9CAJ - chains A and B of the 3 polymer chains in the assembly; structure by electron microscopy, 3.51 A resolution.

# Chain A
Molecule: DNA topoisomerase 3-beta-1
Source organism: Homo sapiens
Notes: EC 5.6.2.1
UniProt: O95985 (TOP3B_HUMAN); residue numbers follow UniProt; this construct covers 1-611
Chain sequence (612 residues; row label = number of the first residue in the row; numbering starts at 0):
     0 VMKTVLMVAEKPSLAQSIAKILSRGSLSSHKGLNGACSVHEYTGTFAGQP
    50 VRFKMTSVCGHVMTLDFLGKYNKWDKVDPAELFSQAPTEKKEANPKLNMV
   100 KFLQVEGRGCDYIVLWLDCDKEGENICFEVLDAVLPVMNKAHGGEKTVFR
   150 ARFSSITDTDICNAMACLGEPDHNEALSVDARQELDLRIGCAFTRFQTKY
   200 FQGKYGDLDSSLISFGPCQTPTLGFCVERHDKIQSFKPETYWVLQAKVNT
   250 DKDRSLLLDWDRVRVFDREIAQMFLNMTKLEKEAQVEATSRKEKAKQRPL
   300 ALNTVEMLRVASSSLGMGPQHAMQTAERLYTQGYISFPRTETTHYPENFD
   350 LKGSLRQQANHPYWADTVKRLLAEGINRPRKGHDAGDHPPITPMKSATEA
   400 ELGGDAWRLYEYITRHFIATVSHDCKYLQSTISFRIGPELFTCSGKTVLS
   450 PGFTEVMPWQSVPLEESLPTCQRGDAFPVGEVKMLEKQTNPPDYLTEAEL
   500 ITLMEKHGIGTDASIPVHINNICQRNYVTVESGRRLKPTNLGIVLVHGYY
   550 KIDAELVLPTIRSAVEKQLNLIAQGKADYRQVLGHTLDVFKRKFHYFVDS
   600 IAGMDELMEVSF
Construct notes: expression tag (0); engineered mutation Phe336 (Tyr in O95985)
Metal / ion sites: Mn2+: Glu9, Asp117 (shared with 1 residue of chain C)
Reported in the primary citation:
  - mutagenesis - Y336F: abolished catalytic activity

# Chain B
Molecule: Tudor domain-containing protein 3
Source organism: Homo sapiens
Notes: fragment: DUF-OB fold
UniProt: Q9H7E2 (TDRD3_HUMAN), isoform Q9H7E2-3; numbering as in UniProt (aligned over 1-161)
Chain sequence (161 residues; row label = number of the first residue in the row):
     1 MAQVAGAALSQAGWYLSDEGIEACTSSPDKVNVNDIILIALNTDLRTIGK
    51 KFLPSDINSGKVEKLEGPCVLQIQKIRNVAAPKDNEESQAAPRMLRLQMT
   101 DGHISCTAVEFSYMSKISLNTPPGTKVKLSGIVDIKNGFLLLNDSNTTVL
   151 GGEVEHLIEKW

# How chain A and chain B interact
Contacting residue pairs (28; chain A residue first):
  Glu238(A) - Pro82(B)
  Glu238(A) - Lys83(B)  hydrogen bond (side chain-backbone)
  Glu238(A) - Asp84(B)
  Asp260(A) - Pro92(B)
  Arg261(A) - Met94(B)
  Arg261(A) - Phe111(B)  hydrogen bond (side chain-backbone)
  Val262(A) - Ala90(B)
  Val262(A) - Ala91(B)  hydrophobic
  Arg263(A) - Ala80(B)
  Val264(A) - Val79(B)  hydrophobic
  Val264(A) - Met94(B)  hydrophobic
  Phe265(A) - Val79(B)  hydrogen bond (backbone-backbone)
  Phe265(A) - Ala81(B)
  Phe265(A) - Pro82(B)  hydrophobic
  Asp266(A) - Arg96(B)  salt bridge
  Glu268(A) - Phe139(B)
  Ile269(A) - Val79(B)  hydrophobic
  Ile269(A) - Phe139(B)  hydrophobic
  Met272(A) - Val109(B)  hydrophobic
  Met272(A) - Lys136(B)
  Met272(A) - Asn137(B)
  Met272(A) - Phe139(B)  hydrophobic
  Phe273(A) - Met94(B)  hydrophobic
  Phe273(A) - Phe111(B)  hydrophobic
  Asn275(A) - Asn137(B)
  Met276(A) - Phe111(B)  hydrophobic
  Met276(A) - Lys136(B)
  Pro437(A) - Phe111(B)
Also at the interface, not in a pair above, chain A (17 interface residues in all): Gln271, Glu438
Also at the interface, not in a pair above, chain B (18 interface residues in all): Ser112, Leu141

# In short
Chain A and chain B form an interface of 17 and 18 residues respectively; the contacts include 3 hydrogen
bonds and 1 salt bridge. Polar pairs include Asp266(A)-Arg96(B), Glu238(A)-Lys83(B) and Arg261(A)-Phe111(B).
Glu9(A) and Asp117(A) form the Mn2+ site. The paper reports that Y336F of chain A abolishes catalytic
activity.
Chain A is DNA topoisomerase 3-beta-1 and chain B is Tudor domain-containing protein 3, both from Homo
sapiens; the structure, Human TOP3B-TDRD3 core complex in pre-cleavage state with ssDNA 5'-ACAGATATT-3, was
determined by electron microscopy together with 9C9W, 9C9Y, 9CA0, 9CA1, 9CA4, 9CAG and 3 further entries from
the same study.
